PDB entry 5HP1 | X-ray diffraction, 2.90 A resolution | chains A and B of the 3 polymer chains in the assembly

[Chain A]
Name: HIV-1 reverse transcriptase P66 subunit
Source organism: Human immunodeficiency virus type 1 group M subtype B (isolate BH10)
Notes: EC 2.7.7.49
Reference sequence: P03366 (POL_HV1B1); residues 1-555 here correspond to UniProt positions 600-1154 (UniProt number = residue number + 599)
Chain sequence (555 residues; numbered 1 to 555; the number before each row is that of its first residue):
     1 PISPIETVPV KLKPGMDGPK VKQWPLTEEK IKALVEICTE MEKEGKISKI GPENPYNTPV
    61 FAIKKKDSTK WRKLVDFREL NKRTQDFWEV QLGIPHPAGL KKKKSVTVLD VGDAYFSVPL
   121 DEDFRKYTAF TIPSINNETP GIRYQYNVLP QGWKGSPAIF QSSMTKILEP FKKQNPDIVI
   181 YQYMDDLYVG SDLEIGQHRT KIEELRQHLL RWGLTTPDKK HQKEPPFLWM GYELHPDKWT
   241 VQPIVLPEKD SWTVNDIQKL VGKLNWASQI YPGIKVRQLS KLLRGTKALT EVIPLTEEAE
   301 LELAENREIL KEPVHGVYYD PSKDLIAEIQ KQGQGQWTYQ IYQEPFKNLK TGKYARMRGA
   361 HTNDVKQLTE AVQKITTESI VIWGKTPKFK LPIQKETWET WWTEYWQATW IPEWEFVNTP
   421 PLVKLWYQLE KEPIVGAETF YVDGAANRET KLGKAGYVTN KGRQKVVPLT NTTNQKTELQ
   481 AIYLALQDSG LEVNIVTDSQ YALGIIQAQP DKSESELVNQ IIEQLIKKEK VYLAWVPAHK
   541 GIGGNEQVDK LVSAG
Unresolved in the structure: 554-555
Differences from the reference sequence: engineered mutation Ser280 (Cys879 in P03366)
Metal / ion sites: Mg2+ site 1: Asp110, Asp185, Asp186 (together with 3'-azido-3'-deoxythymidine-5'-monophosphate) (shared with 1 residue of chain F); Mg2+ site 2: Asp110, Val111, Asp185 (together with 3'-azido-3'-deoxythymidine-5'-monophosphate, phosphonoformic acid); Mg2+ site 3: Asp443, Asp549; Mg2+ site 4: Asp443, Asp498
Small-molecule neighbours:
  - 3'-azido-3'-deoxythymidine-5'-monophosphate (ATM): Arg72, Asp110, Asp113, Ala114, Tyr115, Phe116, Gln151, Met184, Asp185, Asp186
  - phosphonoformic acid (PPF): Lys65, Arg72, Asp110, Val111, Gly112, Asp113, Ala114, Asp185
Curated features (UniProtKB/Swiss-Prot):
  - region: Phe227 to His235 (RT 'primer grip')
  - motif: Trp398 to Trp414 (Tryptophan repeat motif)
  - binding site (Mg(2+)): Asp110, Asp185, Asp186, Asp443, Glu478, Asp498, Asp549
  - site: Trp401 (Essential for RT p66/p51 heterodimerization), Trp414 (Essential for RT p66/p51 heterodimerization), Phe440, Tyr441 (Cleavage)
From the paper describing this entry:
  - Mg2+ coordination: Asp110, Val111, Asp185
  - catalytic residues: Asp110, Asp185
  - binding site for phosphonoformic acid: Lys65, Arg72, Asp113, Ala114
  - mutagenesis - K65R, A114S: decreased binding to phosphonoformic acid (proposed by the authors, not directly observed)

[Chain B]
Name: HIV-1 reverse transcriptase P51 subunit
Source organism: Human immunodeficiency virus type 1 group M subtype B (isolate BH10)
Notes: EC 2.7.7.49
Reference sequence: P03366 (POL_HV1B1); residues 1-428 here correspond to UniProt positions 600-1027 (UniProt number = residue number + 599)
Chain sequence (444 residues; each row starts with the number of its first residue; numbers below 1 keep their minus sign (Met-15 is residue -15)):
   -15 MAHHHHHHAL EVLFQGPISP IETVPVKLKP GMDGPKVKQW PLTEEKIKAL VEICTEMEKE
    45 GKISKIGPEN PYNTPVFAIK KKDSTKWRKL VDFRELNKRT QDFWEVQLGI PHPAGLKKKK
   105 SVTVLDVGDA YFSVPLDEDF RKYTAFTIPS INNETPGIRY QYNVLPQGWK GSPAIFQSSM
   165 TKILEPFKKQ NPDIVIYQYM DDLYVGSDLE IGQHRTKIEE LRQHLLRWGL TTPDKKHQKE
   225 PPFLWMGYEL HPDKWTVQPI VLPEKDSWTV NDIQKLVGKL NWASQIYPGI KVRQLSKLLR
   285 GTKALTEVIP LTEEAELELA ENREILKEPV HGVYYDPSKD LIAEIQKQGQ GQWTYQIYQE
   345 PFKNLKTGKY ARMRGAHTND VKQLTEAVQK ITTESIVIWG KTPKFKLPIQ KETWETWWTE
   405 YWQATWIPEW EFVNTPPLVK LWYQ
Unresolved in the structure: -15 to 3, 217-225
Differences from the reference sequence: initiating methionine (-15); expression tag (-14 to 0); engineered mutation Ser280 (Cys879 in P03366)
Curated features (UniProtKB/Swiss-Prot):
  - region: Phe227 to His235 (RT 'primer grip')
  - motif: Trp398 to Trp414 (Tryptophan repeat motif)
  - binding site (Mg(2+)): Asp110, Asp185, Asp186
  - site (Essential for RT p66/p51 heterodimerization): Trp401, Trp414

[Chain A / chain B interface]
Residue-residue contacts - 119 pairs, chain A then chain B:
  Val8(A) - Glu53(B)
  Pro9(A) - Glu53(B)
  Gln85(A) - Glu53(B)  hydrogen bond (side chain-backbone)
  Asp86(A) - Lys20(B)  salt bridge
  Asp86(A) - Pro55(B)
  Phe87(A) - Pro52(B)
  Phe87(A) - Glu53(B)
  Trp88(A) - Lys20(B)
  Trp88(A) - Val21(B)
  Trp88(A) - Lys22(B)
  Trp88(A) - Pro52(B)  hydrogen bond (backbone-backbone)
  Trp88(A) - Asn54(B)
  Trp88(A) - Pro55(B)
  Trp88(A) - Asn57(B)
  Trp88(A) - Thr131(B)
  Trp88(A) - Arg143(B)
  Val90(A) - Pro140(B)
  Val90(A) - Gly141(B)  hydrogen bond (backbone-backbone)
  Val90(A) - Arg143(B)
  Leu92(A) - Pro133(B)  hydrophobic
  Leu92(A) - Asn137(B)
  Gly93(A) - Asn137(B)  hydrogen bond (backbone-side chain)
  Ile94(A) - Asn137(B)
  Pro95(A) - Asn136(B)
  Pro95(A) - Asn137(B)
  His96(A) - Asn136(B)  hydrogen bond (backbone-side chain)
  Gly99(A) - Asn136(B)
  Leu100(A) - Asn136(B)
  Ala158(A) - Pro52(B)
  Gln161(A) - Pro140(B)
  Ser162(A) - Pro52(B)
  Thr165(A) - Pro140(B)
  Lys172(A) - Glu138(B)  salt bridge
  Lys172(A) - Thr139(B)
  Val179(A) - Glu138(B)
  Ile180(A) - Glu138(B)
  Tyr181(A) - Asn136(B)  hydrogen bond
  Tyr181(A) - Glu138(B)
  Gln182(A) - Glu138(B)  hydrogen bond (backbone-backbone)
  Gln182(A) - Pro140(B)
  Arg356(A) - Glu396(B)  salt bridge
  Arg358(A) - Gln394(B)
  Arg358(A) - Glu396(B)  salt bridge
  Gln373(A) - Glu396(B)
  Gln373(A) - Thr397(B)  hydrogen bond
  Thr376(A) - Trp401(B)
  Ile380(A) - Leu26(B)
  Ile380(A) - Thr27(B)
  Val381(A) - Pro25(B)  hydrophobic
  Val381(A) - Asn136(B)  hydrogen bond (backbone-backbone)
  Ile382(A) - Ile135(B)
  Ile382(A) - Asn136(B)
  Trp383(A) - Ile135(B)
  Gly384(A) - Thr27(B)
  Gly384(A) - Glu28(B)  hydrogen bond (backbone-backbone)
  Trp402(A) - Lys331(B)  hydrogen bond (backbone-side chain)
  Trp402(A) - His361(B)
  Trp402(A) - Thr362(B)
  Trp402(A) - Asp364(B)
  Tyr405(A) - Lys331(B)  hydrogen bond (backbone-side chain)
  Tyr405(A) - Asn418(B)
  Trp406(A) - Lys331(B)
  Trp406(A) - Asn418(B)  hydrogen bond
  Trp406(A) - Pro420(B)  hydrophobic
  Trp406(A) - Pro421(B)
  Gln407(A) - Lys331(B)  hydrogen bond (backbone-side chain)
  Gln407(A) - Pro392(B)
  Gln407(A) - Ile393(B)
  Gln407(A) - Gln394(B)  hydrogen bond
  Gln407(A) - Val417(B)
  Gln407(A) - Asn418(B)
  Ala408(A) - Asp364(B)
  Ala408(A) - Pro392(B)  hydrogen bond (backbone-backbone)
  Ala408(A) - Ile393(B)
  Thr409(A) - Asp364(B)  hydrogen bond (backbone-side chain)
  Trp410(A) - Thr362(B)  hydrogen bond (side chain-backbone)
  Trp410(A) - Asn363(B)
  Trp410(A) - Val365(B)  hydrophobic
  Trp410(A) - Trp401(B)  hydrophobic
  Trp410(A) - Tyr405(B)
  Pro412(A) - Trp401(B)  hydrophobic
  Pro433(A) - Asn255(B)
  Pro433(A) - Leu289(B)  hydrophobic
  Val435(A) - Thr290(B)
  Thr439(A) - Ala288(B)
  Thr439(A) - Leu289(B)  hydrogen bond (side chain-backbone)
  Tyr441(A) - Gln258(B)
  Tyr441(A) - Thr286(B)
  Tyr441(A) - Lys287(B)  hydrogen bond (side chain-backbone)
  Tyr441(A) - Leu289(B)
  Thr459(A) - Thr286(B)
  Asn460(A) - Thr286(B)
  Asn460(A) - Lys287(B)
  Asn460(A) - Ala288(B)
  Asn494(A) - Leu289(B)
  Val496(A) - Leu289(B)  hydrophobic
  Gln500(A) - Leu422(B)
  Leu503(A) - Leu422(B)  hydrophobic
  Gly504(A) - Pro420(B)
  Gln507(A) - Leu422(B)
  Tyr532(A) - Asn255(B)  hydrogen bond
  Tyr532(A) - Lys259(B)
  Tyr532(A) - Leu289(B)  hydrophobic
  Trp535(A) - Leu422(B)
  Trp535(A) - Val423(B)  hydrophobic
  Val536(A) - Gln258(B)
  Pro537(A) - Gly262(B)
  Pro537(A) - Asn265(B)
  Lys540(A) - Asn265(B)
  Lys540(A) - Ser280(B)  hydrogen bond (backbone-side chain)
  Gly541(A) - Ser280(B)
  Ile542(A) - Val261(B)  hydrophobic
  Ile542(A) - Leu283(B)
  Gly543(A) - Leu283(B)  hydrogen bond (backbone-backbone)
  Gly543(A) - Arg284(B)
  Gly543(A) - Gly285(B)
  Gly544(A) - Gly285(B)
  Gly544(A) - Thr286(B)
  Gln547(A) - Arg284(B)  hydrogen bond (side chain-backbone)
Other interface residues (no listed pair), chain A (71 interface residues in all): Gln91, Ile159, Lys166, Thr377, Thr386, Thr403, Ile434, Val458, Ala534
Other interface residues (no listed pair), chain B (65 interface residues in all): Ile50, Gly51, Tyr56, Ile142, Val254, Trp337, Leu368, Thr400, Thr419

[In short]
Chain A and chain B form an interface of 71 and 65 residues respectively, with 24 hydrogen bonds and 4 salt
bridges. Polar pairs include Asp86(A)-Lys20(B), Lys172(A)-Glu138(B) and Arg356(A)-Glu396(B). Bound to chain A:
phosphonoformic acid and 3'-azido-3'-deoxythymidine-5'-monophosphate. From the paper: catalytic residues
Asp110(A) and Asp185(A); K65R and A114S of chain A reduce binding to phosphonoformic acid.
Here chain A is HIV-1 reverse transcriptase P66 subunit and chain B is HIV-1 reverse transcriptase P51
subunit, both from Human immunodeficiency virus type 1 group M subtype B (isolate BH10). Entry 5HP1 (STRUCTURE
OF HIV-1 REVERSE TRANSCRIPTASE In COMPLEX WITH A DNA aptamer and FOSCARNET, a Pyrophosphate analog) was
determined by X-ray diffraction together with 5HRO, 5I3U and 5I42 from the same study.
